Entry 8IK5 (X-ray diffraction, 1.99 A resolution); this record covers chains B and C of the 3 polymer chains in the assembly.

Chain B:
Molecule: 15-nt DNA strand
Sequence (15 nucleotides; each row starts with the number of its first residue):
     1 GGAAGATTAA ATATG

Chain C:
Protein: LMX1A factor
Source organism: Homo sapiens
UniProt: A0A7K7QDL0 (A0A7K7QDL0_POEAT); residues 192-256 here correspond to UniProt positions 191-255 (UniProt number = residue number - 1)
Chain sequence (67 residues; row label = number of the first residue in the row):
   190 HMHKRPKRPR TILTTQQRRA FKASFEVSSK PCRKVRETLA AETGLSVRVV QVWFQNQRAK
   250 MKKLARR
Sequence notes: expression tag (190-191)

How chain B and chain C interact:
Pairs across the interface (17; chain B residue first):
  DA4(B) / Arg-199(C)  hydrogen bond to the base
  DA4(B) / Lys-249(C)  salt bridge to the phosphate
  DG5(B) / Arg-199(C)  hydrogen bond to the sugar
  DG5(B) / Thr-200(C)  hydrogen bond to the phosphate
  DG5(B) / Leu-202(C)  phosphate contact
  DG5(B) / Trp-242(C)  phosphate contact
  DG5(B) / Asn-245(C)  base contact
  DA6(B) / Pro-198(C)  phosphate contact
  DA6(B) / Arg-199(C)  phosphate contact
  DA6(B) / Thr-200(C)  hydrogen bond to the phosphate
  DA6(B) / Val-241(C)  base contact
  DA6(B) / Asn-245(C)  hydrogen bond to the base
  DT7(B) / Lys-196(C)  phosphate contact
  DT7(B) / Arg-197(C)  hydrogen bond to the phosphate
  DT7(B) / Arg-237(C)  base contact
  DT7(B) / Val-241(C)  base contact
  DT8(B) / Arg-237(C)  base contact
Also at the interface, not in a pair above, chain B (6 interface residues in all): DA3
Also at the interface, not in a pair above, chain C (13 interface residues in all): Val-238, Gln-244

Overview:
6 residues of chain B face 13 of chain C across their interface; the contacts include 6 hydrogen bonds and 1
salt bridge. Polar pairs include DA4(B)/Arg-199(C), DA6(B)/Asn-245(C) and DG5(B)/Arg-199(C).
Chain B is a 15-nt DNA strand and chain C is LMX1A factor (Homo sapiens); the structure, Transcription factor
LMX1a homeobox domain in complex with Wnt1 promoter, was determined by X-ray diffraction.
